6QCX - chains B and V of the 6 polymer chains in the assembly; structure by X-ray diffraction, 3.08 A resolution.

== Chain B ==
Name: RNA-directed RNA polymerase catalytic subunit
Source organism: Influenza B virus
Notes: EC 2.7.7.48
UniProt: Q5V8Y6 (Q5V8Y6_9INFB); numbering as in UniProt (aligned over 1-752)
Amino-acid sequence (772 residues; each row starts with the number of its first residue; numbers below 1 keep their minus sign (Gly-8 is residue -8)):
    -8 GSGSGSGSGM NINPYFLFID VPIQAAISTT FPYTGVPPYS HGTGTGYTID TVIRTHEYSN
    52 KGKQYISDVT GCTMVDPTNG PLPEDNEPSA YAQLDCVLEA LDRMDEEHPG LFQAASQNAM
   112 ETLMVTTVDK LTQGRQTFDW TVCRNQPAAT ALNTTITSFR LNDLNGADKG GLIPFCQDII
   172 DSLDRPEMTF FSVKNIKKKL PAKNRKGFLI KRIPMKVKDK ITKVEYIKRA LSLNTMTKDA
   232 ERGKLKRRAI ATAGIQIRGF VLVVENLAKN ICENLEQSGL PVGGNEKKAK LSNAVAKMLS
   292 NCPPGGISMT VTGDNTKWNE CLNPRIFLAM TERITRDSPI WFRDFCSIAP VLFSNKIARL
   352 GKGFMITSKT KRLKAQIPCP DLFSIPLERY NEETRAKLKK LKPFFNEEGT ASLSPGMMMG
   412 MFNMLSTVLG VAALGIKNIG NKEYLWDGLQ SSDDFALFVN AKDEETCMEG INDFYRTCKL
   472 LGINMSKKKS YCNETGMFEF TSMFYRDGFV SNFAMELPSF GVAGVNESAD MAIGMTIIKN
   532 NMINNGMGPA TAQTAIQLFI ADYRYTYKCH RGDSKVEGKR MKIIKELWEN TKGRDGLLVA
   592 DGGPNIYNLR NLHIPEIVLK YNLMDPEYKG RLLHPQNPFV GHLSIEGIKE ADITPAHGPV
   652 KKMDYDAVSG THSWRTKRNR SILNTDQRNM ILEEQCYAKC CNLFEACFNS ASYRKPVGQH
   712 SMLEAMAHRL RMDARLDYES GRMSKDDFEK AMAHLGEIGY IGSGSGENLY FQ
Not modelled in the structure: -8 to -1, 637-639, 750-763
Sequence notes: expression tag (-8 to 0, 753-763)
Metal / ion sites: Mg2+: Asp305, Asn306, Asp444 (together with pyrophosphate) (shared with 1 residue of chain M)
Ligand contacts: pyrophosphate: Lys235, Arg239, Asp305, Asn306, Thr307, Lys308, Trp309, Asp444, Ser477, Lys480
From the paper describing this entry:
  - binding site for the 16-nt RNA strand: Tyr24, Arg233, Trp309 to Asn310, Met410, Ser443 to Asp445, Ser493, Met506 to Ser510, Lys652 to Asp655
  - conformationally variable residues (order/disorder transition): Gly638 to Ala642
  - binding site for the 21-nt RNA strand: Lys229, Ile241, Ala242
  - Mg2+ coordination: Asp305, Asp444
  - catalytic residues: Asp305, Asp444, Asp445 (proposed by the authors, not directly observed)

== Chain V ==
Molecule: 14-nt RNA strand
Sequence (14 nucleotides; each row starts with the number of its first residue):
     1 AGUAGUAACA AGAG

== Chain B / chain V interface ==
Residue-residue contacts (15):
  His32(B) with G5(V), salt bridge to the phosphate; A7(V), sugar contact; A8(V), sugar contact
  Gly33(B) with A7(V), phosphate contact; A8(V), phosphate contact
  Thr34(B) with A7(V), hydrogen bond to the phosphate; A8(V), hydrogen bond to the phosphate
  Tyr38(B) with U6(V), hydrogen bond to the phosphate; A7(V), phosphate contact
  Lys237(B) with U6(V), base contact
  Met356(B) with A8(V), phosphate contact
  Lys365(B) with C9(V), salt bridge to the phosphate
  Gln367(B) with A8(V), phosphate contact
  Glu384(B) with U6(V), base contact
  Asn675(B) with G12(V), base contact
Interface residues without a listed pair, chain B (15 interface residues in all): Tyr30, Gly37, Arg238, Arg363, Lys388
Interface residues without a listed pair, chain V (9 interface residues in all): A4, A10, A13

== In short ==
15 residues of chain B face 9 of chain V across their interface, with 3 hydrogen bonds and 2 salt bridges.
Polar contacts include Thr34(B)-A7(V), Thr34(B)-A8(V) and Tyr38(B)-U6(V). Chain B binds pyrophosphate. From
the paper: catalytic residues Asp305(B), Asp444(B) and Asp445(B); a binding site for the 16-nt RNA strand at
Tyr24(B), Arg233(B) and Trp309(B) among others.
Here chain B is RNA-directed RNA polymerase catalytic subunit (Influenza B virus) and chain V is a 14-nt RNA
strand. Entry 6QCX (Crystal structure of influenza B polymerase initiation state with capped 15-mer RNA
primer) was determined by X-ray diffraction, deposited together with 6QCS, 6QCT, 6QCV and 6QCW.
